PDB entry 4ATV | X-ray diffraction, 3.50 A resolution | chains A and B

[Chain A (and B)]
Molecule: Na(+)/h(+) antiporter nhaa
Organism: Escherichia coli
Notes: chain B of this document is another copy of the same molecule, construct and numbering; everything in this record applies to it too
Reference sequence: P13738 (NHAA_ECOLI); numbering as in UniProt (aligned over 1-388)
Sequence (401 residues; numbered 1 to 401; the number before each row is that of its first residue):
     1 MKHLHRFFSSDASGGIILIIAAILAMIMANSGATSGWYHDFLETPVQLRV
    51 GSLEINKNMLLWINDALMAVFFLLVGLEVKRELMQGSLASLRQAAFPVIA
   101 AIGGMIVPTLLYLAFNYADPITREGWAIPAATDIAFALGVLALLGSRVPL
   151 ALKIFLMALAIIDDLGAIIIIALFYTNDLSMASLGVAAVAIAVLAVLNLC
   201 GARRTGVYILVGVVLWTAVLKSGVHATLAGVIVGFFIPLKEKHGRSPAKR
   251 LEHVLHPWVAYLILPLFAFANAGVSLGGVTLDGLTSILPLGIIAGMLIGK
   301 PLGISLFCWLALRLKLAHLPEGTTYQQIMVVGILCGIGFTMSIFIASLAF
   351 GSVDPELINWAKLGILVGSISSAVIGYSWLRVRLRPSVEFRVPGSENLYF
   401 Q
Disordered / not traced: 1-9, 391-401 (chain B: 1-9, 384-401)
Construct notes: expression tag (389-401); engineered mutation Thr-109 (Ala in P13738), Gly-277 (Gln in P13738), Mse-296 (Leu in P13738)
Modified positions: Mse-1 (selenomethionine); Mse-26, Mse-28, Mse-59, Mse-68, Mse-84, Mse-105, Mse-157, Mse-181, Mse-296, Mse-329, Mse-341 (selenomethionine; parent Met)
Ligand contacts: dodecyl-alpha-D-maltoside (LMU): Thr-205, Pro-247, Arg-250, Leu-251, Val-254
What the authors report for this chain:
  - contacts within the chain: Asp-163/Lys-300
  - mutagenesis - A109T/Q277G, A109T/Q277G/L296M: increased stability in response to LDAO at 40 degC

[How chain A and chain B interact]
Pairs across the interface (27; chain A residue first):
  Thr-44(A) with Gly-51(B)
  Pro-45(A) with Arg-49(B); Val-50(B); Gly-51(B), hydrogen bond (backbone-backbone)
  Val-46(A) with Arg-49(B); Val-50(B), hydrophobic
  Gln-47(A) with Gln-47(B); Leu-48(B); Arg-49(B), hydrogen bond (backbone-backbone)
  Leu-48(A) with Gln-47(B)
  Arg-49(A) with Pro-45(B); Val-46(B); Gln-47(B), hydrogen bond (backbone-backbone); Arg-49(B)
  Val-50(A) with Thr-44(B); Pro-45(B); Val-46(B), hydrophobic
  Gly-51(A) with Thr-44(B); Pro-45(B), hydrogen bond (backbone-backbone)
  Arg-204(A) with Val-254(B); Pro-257(B)
  Gly-206(A) with Trp-258(B)
  Val-207(A) with Trp-258(B), hydrophobic
  Val-254(A) with Arg-204(B)
  Pro-257(A) with Arg-204(B)
  Trp-258(A) with Gly-206(B); Val-207(B), hydrophobic
Interface residues without a listed pair, chain A (15 interface residues in all): Leu-262
Interface residues without a listed pair, chain B (15 interface residues in all): Leu-210

[In short]
Chain A and chain B each contribute 15 residues to their interface, with 4 hydrogen bonds. Main-chain hydrogen
bonds include Pro-45(A)/Gly-51(B) and Gln-47(A)/Arg-49(B). Ligands of chain A: dodecyl-alpha-D-maltoside. From
the paper: A109T/Q277G and A109T/Q277G/L296M of chain A increase stability in response to LDAO at 40 degC;
contacts within the chain involving Lys-300(A) and Asp-163(A).
Both chains are Na(+)/h(+) antiporter nhaa (Escherichia coli). Entry 4ATV (Structure of a triple mutant of the
nhaa dimer, crystallised at low ph) was determined by X-ray diffraction, deposited together with 4AU5.
